Entry 9CT0 (electron microscopy, 3.19 A resolution); this record covers chains B and C of the 7 polymer chains in the assembly.

Chain B:
Name: Gamma-aminobutyric acid receptor subunit alpha-1
Organism: Homo sapiens
Reference sequence: P14867 (GBRA1_HUMAN); residues 1-429 here correspond to UniProt positions 28-456 (UniProt number = residue number + 27)
Chain sequence (429 residues; each row starts with the number of its first residue):
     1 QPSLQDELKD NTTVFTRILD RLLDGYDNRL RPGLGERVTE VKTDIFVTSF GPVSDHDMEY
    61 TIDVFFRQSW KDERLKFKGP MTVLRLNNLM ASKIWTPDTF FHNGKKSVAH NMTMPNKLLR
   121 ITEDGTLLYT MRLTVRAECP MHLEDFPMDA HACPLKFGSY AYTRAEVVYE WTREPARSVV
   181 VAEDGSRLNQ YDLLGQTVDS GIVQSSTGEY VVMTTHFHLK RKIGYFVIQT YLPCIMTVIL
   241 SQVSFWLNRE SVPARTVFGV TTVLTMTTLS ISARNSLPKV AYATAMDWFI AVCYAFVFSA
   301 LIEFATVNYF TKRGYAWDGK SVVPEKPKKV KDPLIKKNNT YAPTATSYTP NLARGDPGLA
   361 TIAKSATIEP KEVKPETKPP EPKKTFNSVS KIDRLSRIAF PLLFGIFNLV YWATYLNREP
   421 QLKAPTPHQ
Disordered / not traced: 1-9, 317-383, 419-429
Cystine bridges: C139-C153
Glycans and other covalent adducts: glycan linked to N111
Residues lining bound ligands:
  - gamma-amino-butanoic acid (ABU): F65, R67, L118, T130
  - PIO ([(2R)-2-octanoyloxy-3-[oxidanyl-[(1R,2R,3S,4R,5R,6S)-2,3,6-tris(oxidanyl)-4,5-diphosphonooxy-cyclohexyl]oxy-phosphoryl]oxy-propyl] octanoate): R249, E303, T306, F310, K312, R313, N387, S388, S390, K391, I392, L395, S396, F400
UniProt features mapped onto this chain:
  - binding site (4-aminobutanoate): R67, T130
  - binding site (3alpha-hydroxy-5alpha-pregnan-11,20-dione): W246
  - glycosylation (N-linked (GlcNAc...) asparagine): N11, N111

Chain C:
Name: Gamma-aminobutyric acid receptor subunit beta-2
Organism: Homo sapiens
Reference sequence: P47870 (GBRB2_HUMAN); residues 1-488 here correspond to UniProt positions 25-512 (UniProt number = residue number + 24)
Chain sequence (488 residues; each row starts with the number of its first residue):
     1 QSVNDPSNMS LVKETVDRLL KGYDIRLRPD FGGPPVAVGM NIDIASIDMV SEVNMDYTLT
    61 MYFQQAWRDK RLSYNVIPLN LTLDNRVADQ LWVPDTYFLN DKKSFVHGVT VKNRMIRLHP
   121 DGTVLYGLRI TTTAACMMDL RRYPLDEQNC TLEIESYGYT TDDIEFYWRG DDNAVTGVTK
   181 IELPQFSIVD YKLITKKVVF STGSYPRLSL SFKLKRNIGY FILQTYMPSI LITILSWVSF
   241 WINYDASAAR VALGITTVLT MTTINTHLRE TLPKIPYVKA IDMYLMGCFV FVFMALLEYA
   301 LVNYIFFGRG PQRQKKAAEK AASANNEKMR LDVNKIFYKD IKQNGTQYRS LWDPTGNLSP
   361 TRRTTNYDFS LYTMDPHENI LLSTLEIKNE MATSEAVMGL GDPRSTMLAY DASSIQYRKA
   421 GLPRHSFGRN ALERHVAQKK SRLRRRASQL KITIPDLTDV NAIDRWSRIF FPVVFSFFNI
   481 VYWLYYVN
Disordered / not traced: 1-6, 308-459, 488
Cystine bridges: C136-C150
Glycans and other covalent adducts: N-acetylglucosamine (NAG) linked to N80; glycan linked to N149
Residues lining bound ligands: gamma-amino-butanoic acid (ABU): Y97, E155, S156, Y157, F200, T202, Y205
UniProt features mapped onto this chain:
  - binding site (histamine): Y97, S156, Y157, T202
  - binding site (4-aminobutanoate): Y157, T202
  - modified residue: Y417 (Phosphotyrosine)
  - glycosylation (N-linked (GlcNAc...) asparagine): N8, N80, N149

Chain B / chain C interface:
Contacting residue pairs (80; chain B residue first):
  G25(B) - K13(C)  hydrogen bond (backbone-side chain)
  D27(B) - K13(C)
  N28(B) - D84(C)
  N28(B) - R86(C)
  R29(B) - V16(C)
  R29(B) - D17(C)  salt bridge
  R29(B) - L83(C)
  R29(B) - D84(C)  hydrogen bond (backbone-backbone)
  L30(B) - M9(C)  hydrophobic
  L30(B) - V12(C)  hydrophobic
  L30(B) - L83(C)  hydrophobic
  R31(B) - M9(C)
  G33(B) - M9(C)
  L34(B) - M9(C)  hydrophobic
  L34(B) - V12(C)  hydrophobic
  G35(B) - N8(C)
  R74(B) - M9(C)
  S92(B) - R86(C)  hydrogen bond (backbone-side chain)
  I94(B) - R86(C)
  P97(B) - T110(C)
  D98(B) - V111(C)
  T99(B) - V109(C)
  T99(B) - T110(C)  hydrogen bond (backbone-backbone)
  F100(B) - Y62(C)
  F100(B) - V109(C)
  F100(B) - N113(C)
  F100(B) - R129(C)
  F101(B) - V109(C)  hydrophobic
  F101(B) - R129(C)  hydrogen bond (backbone-side chain)
  G104(B) - R129(C)  hydrogen bond (backbone-side chain)
  K105(B) - D48(C)
  K105(B) - F105(C)
  K105(B) - H107(C)
  K106(B) - F105(C)
  S107(B) - V109(C)
  A109(B) - V109(C)
  M131(B) - T110(C)
  L133(B) - V109(C)  hydrophobic
  E138(B) - S46(C)
  Y160(B) - Y62(C)
  Y160(B) - R114(C)
  Y160(B) - M115(C)
  Y160(B) - L128(C)  hydrogen bond (side chain-backbone)
  Y160(B) - R129(C)  hydrogen bond (side chain-backbone)
  A161(B) - T82(C)
  A161(B) - M115(C)  hydrophobic
  A161(B) - R117(C)  hydrogen bond (backbone-side chain)
  Y162(B) - D84(C)
  T163(B) - R117(C)
  E166(B) - T82(C)
  S206(B) - D43(C)  hydrogen bond
  T207(B) - M115(C)
  T207(B) - R117(C)
  T207(B) - L125(C)
  Y210(B) - R117(C)
  V252(B) - I242(C)  hydrophobic
  P253(B) - A249(C)  hydrophobic
  T256(B) - A249(C)
  T256(B) - L253(C)
  V260(B) - L235(C)  hydrophobic
  V260(B) - L253(C)  hydrophobic
  L264(B) - T260(C)
  T267(B) - P228(C)
  T267(B) - I232(C)
  I271(B) - Q224(C)
  I271(B) - H267(C)
  R274(B) - Y220(C)
  K279(B) - P184(C)
  K279(B) - Q185(C)
  K279(B) - Y220(C)
  V280(B) - P184(C)
  V280(B) - Y220(C)
  A281(B) - P184(C)
  A281(B) - G219(C)
  D287(B) - L223(C)
  Y294(B) - L231(C)  hydrophobic
  L301(B) - L235(C)  hydrophobic
  N308(B) - W241(C)
  N308(B) - I242(C)
  N308(B) - N243(C)
Also at the interface, not in a pair above, chain B (60 interface residues in all): P32, F66, W95, T96, H102, V108, V263, S270, Y282, A283, F298, A305
Also at the interface, not in a pair above, chain C (53 interface residues in all): N41, L81, V87, Q90, G127, N217, I234, A246, A248, T256

Summary:
Chain B and chain C form an interface of 60 and 53 residues respectively; the contacts include 10 hydrogen
bonds and 1 salt bridge. Among the polar pairs are R29(B)-D17(C), G25(B)-K13(C) and S92(B)-R86(C). Bound to
chain B: gamma-amino-butanoic acid and compound PIO.
Here chain B is Gamma-aminobutyric acid receptor subunit alpha-1 and chain C is Gamma-aminobutyric acid
receptor subunit beta-2, both from Homo sapiens. Entry 9CT0 (Native human GABAA receptor of
beta2-alpha1-beta2-alpha2-gamma2 assembly) was determined by electron microscopy (same publication as 9CRS,
9CRV, 9CSB, 9CTJ, 9CTP, 9CTV and 6 further entries).
